PDB entry 7FJY | X-ray diffraction, 1.63 A resolution | chains A and B

== Chain A ==
Name: Pre-mRNA-splicing factor 8
From: Saccharomyces cerevisiae S288C
Reference sequence: P33334 (PRP8_YEAST); numbering as in UniProt (aligned over 1836-2090)
Amino-acid sequence (258 residues; numbered 1833 to 2090; the number before each row is that of its first residue):
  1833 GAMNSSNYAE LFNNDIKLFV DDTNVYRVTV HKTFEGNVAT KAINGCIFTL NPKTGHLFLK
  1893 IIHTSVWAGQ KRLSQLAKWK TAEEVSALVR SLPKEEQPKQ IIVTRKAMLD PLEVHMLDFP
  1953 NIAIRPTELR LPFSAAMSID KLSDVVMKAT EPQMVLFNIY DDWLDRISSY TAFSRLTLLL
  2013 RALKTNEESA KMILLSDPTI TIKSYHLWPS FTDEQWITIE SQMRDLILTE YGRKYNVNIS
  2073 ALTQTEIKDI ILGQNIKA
Disordered / not traced: 2070-2090
Differences from the reference sequence: expression tag (1833-1835)
Ligand contacts: W2I (1-[(3-aminophenyl)methyl]piperidin-4-ol): His1888, Leu1889, Phe1890, Leu1988, Phe1989, Asn1990
Curated features (UniProtKB/Swiss-Prot):
  - mutagenesis: Asp1853 (D1853A: Alters protein folding. Severely impaired growth. Strongly reduced growth at 35 degrees Celsius; when associated with A-1854; D1853N: Reduced growth at 30 degrees Celsius ...), Asp1854 (D1854A: Reduced growth at 30 degrees Celsius. Strongly reduced growth at 16 degrees Celsius. Strongly reduced growth at 35 degrees Celsius; when associated with A-1853 ...), Thr1855 (T1855A: Reduced growth at 30 degrees Celsius. Strongly reduced growth at 16 degrees Celsius), Thr1936 (T1936A: Reduced growth at 30 degrees Celsius. Strongly reduced growth at 16 degrees Celsius), Arg1937 (R1937K: Severely impaired growth. Reduced growth at 30 degrees Celsius. Strongly reduced growth at 16 degrees Celsius)

== Chain B ==
Name: A1 cistron-splicing factor AAR2
From: Saccharomyces cerevisiae S288C
Reference sequence: P32357 (AAR2_YEAST); aligned to UniProt positions 1-317 over residues 1-317
Amino-acid sequence (308 residues; each row starts with the number of its first residue; note: 13 numbers in that range are skipped by the numbering (no residue carries them; nothing is unmodelled there); numbers below 1 keep their minus sign (Gly-3 is residue -3)):
    -3 GAMAMNTVPF TSAPIEVTIG IDQYSFNVKE NQPFHGIKDI PIGHVHVIHF QHADNSSMRY
    57 GYWFDCRMGN FYIQYDPKDG LYKMMEERDG AKFENIVHNF KERQMMVSYP KIDEDDTWYN
   117 LTEFVQMDKI RKIVRKDENQ FSYVDSSMTT VQENEL
   166 SSSSSDPAHS LNYTVINFKS REAIRPGHEM EDFLDKSYYL NTVMLQGIFK NSSNYFGELQ
   226 FAFLNAMFFG NYGSSLQWHA MIELICSSAT VPKHMLDKLD EILYYQIKTL PEQYSDILLN
   286 ERVWNICLYS SFQKNSLHNT EKIMENKYPE LL
Disordered / not traced: -3 to 0, 166-169
Differences from the reference sequence: expression tag (-3 to 0); conflict Ser166 (Leu153 in P32357), Ser167 (Lys154 in P32357), Ser170 (Asp in P32357)
Curated features (UniProtKB/Swiss-Prot):
  - region: Leu261 to Ile282 (Leucine-zipper)
  - modified residue: Ser253 (Phosphoserine), Thr274 (Phosphothreonine)

== Interface between chain A and chain B ==
Residue-residue contacts - 18 pairs, chain A then chain B:
  Gln1907(A) - Met195(B)
  Gln1907(A) - Leu199(B)
  Leu1908(A) - Met195(B)  hydrophobic
  Trp1911(A) - Glu194(B)
  Trp1911(A) - Met195(B)  hydrophobic
  Trp1911(A) - Phe198(B)  hydrophobic
  Asp1942(A) - Lys184(B)  salt bridge
  Asp1942(A) - Phe198(B)
  Glu1945(A) - Lys184(B)  salt bridge
  Val1946(A) - Ile189(B)  hydrophobic
  Val1946(A) - Glu194(B)
  Val1946(A) - Phe198(B)  hydrophobic
  His1947(A) - Glu194(B)
  Leu1949(A) - Lys184(B)
  Leu1949(A) - Ser185(B)
  Leu1949(A) - Arg186(B)
  Leu1949(A) - Ile189(B)  hydrophobic
  Asp1950(A) - Arg186(B)  salt bridge

== Overview ==
Chain A and chain B form an interface of 9 and 8 residues respectively; the contacts include 3 salt bridges.
Polar pairs include Asp1942(A)-Lys184(B), Glu1945(A)-Lys184(B) and Asp1950(A)-Arg186(B). Ligands of chain A:
compound W2I. UniProt lists 5 mutagenesis sites on chain A.
Here chain A is Pre-mRNA-splicing factor 8 and chain B is A1 cistron-splicing factor AAR2, both from
Saccharomyces cerevisiae S288C. Entry 7FJY (PanDDA analysis group deposition -- Aar2/RNaseH in complex with
fragment P04A02 from the F2X-Universal Library) was determined by X-ray diffraction (same publication as 5ST0,
5ST1, 5ST2, 5ST3, 5ST4, 5ST5 and 248 further entries).
